Entry 7TI2 (X-ray diffraction, 1.75 A resolution); this record covers chain A.

Chain A:
Protein: Carbapenem-hydrolyzing beta-lactamase KPC
Organism: Klebsiella pneumoniae
Notes: EC 3.5.2.6
UniProt: Q9F663 (BLKPC_KLEPN); residues 1-269 here correspond to UniProt positions 25-293 (UniProt number = residue number + 24)
Sequence (277 residues; row label = number of the first residue in the row):
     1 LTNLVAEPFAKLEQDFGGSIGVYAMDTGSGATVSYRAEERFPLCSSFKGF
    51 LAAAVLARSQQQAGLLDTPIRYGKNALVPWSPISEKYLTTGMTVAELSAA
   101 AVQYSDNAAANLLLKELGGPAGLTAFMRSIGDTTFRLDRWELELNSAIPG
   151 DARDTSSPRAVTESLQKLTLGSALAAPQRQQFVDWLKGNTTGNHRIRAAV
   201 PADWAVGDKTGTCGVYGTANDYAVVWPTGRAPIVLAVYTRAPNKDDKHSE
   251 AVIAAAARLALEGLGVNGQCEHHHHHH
Not modelled in the structure: 1-5, 268-277
Sequence notes: expression tag (270-277)
Disulfide bonds: Cys44-Cys213
Covalently attached groups: compound ZXQ linked to Ser45
Small-molecule neighbours: ZXQ ({(3R,7S)-2-hydroxy-3-[2-(thiophen-2-yl)acetamido]-2,3,4,7-tetrahydro-1,2-oxaborepin-7-yl}acetic acid): Cys44, Lys48, Trp80, Ser105, Asn107, Glu141, Leu142, Asn145, Thr191, Arg195, Lys209, Thr210, Gly211, Thr212, Cys213, Gly214

Overview:
Covalently linked compound ZXQ: at Ser45.
Chain A is Carbapenem-hydrolyzing beta-lactamase KPC (Klebsiella pneumoniae); the structure, Structure of
KPC-2 bound to RPX-7063 at 1.75A, was determined by X-ray diffraction, deposited together with 7TI1 and 7TI0.
